PDB entry 8F1E | electron microscopy, 3.28 A resolution | chains A and B of the 4 polymer chains in the assembly

# Chain A
Protein: Importin subunit beta-5
Organism: Saccharomyces cerevisiae S288C
UniProtKB: P53067 (IMB5_YEAST); numbering as in UniProt (aligned over 1-1004)
Amino-acid sequence (1004 residues; row label = number of the first residue in the row):
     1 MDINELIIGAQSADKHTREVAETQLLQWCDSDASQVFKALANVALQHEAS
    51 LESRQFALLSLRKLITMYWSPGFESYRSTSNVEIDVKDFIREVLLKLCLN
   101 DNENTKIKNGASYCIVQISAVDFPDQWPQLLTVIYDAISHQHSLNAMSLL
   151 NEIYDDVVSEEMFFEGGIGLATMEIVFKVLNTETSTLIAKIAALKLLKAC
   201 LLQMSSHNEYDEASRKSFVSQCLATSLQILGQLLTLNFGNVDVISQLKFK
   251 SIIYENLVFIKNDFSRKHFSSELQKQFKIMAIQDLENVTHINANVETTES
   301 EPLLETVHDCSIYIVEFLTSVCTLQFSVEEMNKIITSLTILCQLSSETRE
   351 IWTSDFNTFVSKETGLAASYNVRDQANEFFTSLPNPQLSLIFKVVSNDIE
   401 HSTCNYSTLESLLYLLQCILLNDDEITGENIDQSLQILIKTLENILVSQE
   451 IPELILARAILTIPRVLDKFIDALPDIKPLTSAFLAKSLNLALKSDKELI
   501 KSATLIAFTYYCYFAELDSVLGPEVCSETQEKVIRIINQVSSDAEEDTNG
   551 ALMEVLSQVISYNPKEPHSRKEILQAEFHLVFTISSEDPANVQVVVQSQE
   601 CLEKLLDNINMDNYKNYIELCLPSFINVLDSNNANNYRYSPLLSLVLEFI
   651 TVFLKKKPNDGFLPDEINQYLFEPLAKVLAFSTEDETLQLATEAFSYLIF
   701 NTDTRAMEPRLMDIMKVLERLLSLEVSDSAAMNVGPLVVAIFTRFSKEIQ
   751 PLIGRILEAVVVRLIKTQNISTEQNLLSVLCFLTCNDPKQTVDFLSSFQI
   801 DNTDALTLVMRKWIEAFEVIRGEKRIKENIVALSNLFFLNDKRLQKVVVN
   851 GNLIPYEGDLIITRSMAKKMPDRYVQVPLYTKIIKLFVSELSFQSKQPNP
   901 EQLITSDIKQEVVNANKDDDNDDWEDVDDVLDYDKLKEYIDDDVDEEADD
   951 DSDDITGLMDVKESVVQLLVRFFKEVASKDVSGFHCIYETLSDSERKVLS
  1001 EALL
Not modelled in the structure: 895-963, 1004
Swiss-Prot annotation at these positions:
  - modified residue: Met-1 (N-acetylmethionine)

# Chain B
Protein: Histone H2A.2
Organism: Saccharomyces cerevisiae S288C
UniProtKB: P04912 (H2A2_YEAST); residues 1-131 here correspond to UniProt positions 2-132 (UniProt number = residue number + 1)
Amino-acid sequence (131 residues; numbered 1 to 131; the number before each row is that of its first residue):
     1 SGGKGGKAGSAAKASQSRSAKAGLTFPVGRVHRLLRRGNYAQRIGSGAPV
    51 YLTAVLEYLAAEILELAGNAARDNKKTRIIPRHLQLAIRNDDELNKLLGN
   101 VTIAQGGVLPNIHQNLLPKKSAKTAKASQEL
Not modelled in the structure: 1-18, 100-131
Swiss-Prot annotation at these positions:
  - motif: Ser-128, Gln-129 ([ST]-Q motif)
  - site: Lys-119 (Not ubiquitinated)
  - modified residue: Ser-1 (N-acetylserine), Lys-4 (N6-acetyllysine), Lys-7 (N6-acetyllysine), Lys-13 (N6-succinyllysine), Lys-21 (N6-succinyllysine), Gln-105 (N5-methylglutamine), Lys-119 (N6-malonyllysine), Ser-128 (Phosphoserine)
  - cross-link: Lys-126 (Glycyl lysine isopeptide (Lys-Gly) (interchain with G-Cter in SUMO))

# How chain A and chain B interact
Residue-residue contacts (8):
  Ile-861(A) / Tyr-58(B)  hydrophobic
  Ile-862(A) / Tyr-58(B)
  Thr-863(A) / Tyr-58(B)
  Thr-863(A) / Glu-62(B)
  Thr-863(A) / Glu-65(B)  hydrogen bond
  Arg-864(A) / Glu-62(B)
  Arg-864(A) / Asp-91(B)  salt bridge
  Arg-864(A) / Leu-94(B)
Interface residues without a listed pair, chain A (7 interface residues in all): Arg-77, Asp-859, Met-866
Interface residues without a listed pair, chain B (8 interface residues in all): Ala-22, Ile-80, Glu-93

# Summary
7 residues of chain A and 8 residues of chain B are in contact; the contacts include 1 hydrogen bond and 1
salt bridge. Polar contacts include Arg-864(A)/Asp-91(B) and Thr-863(A)/Glu-65(B).
Here chain A is Importin subunit beta-5 and chain B is Histone H2A.2, both from Saccharomyces cerevisiae
S288C. Entry 8F1E (Cryo-EM structure of Kap114 bound to Gsp1 (RanGTP) and H2A-H2B) was determined by electron
microscopy, deposited together with 8F0X, 8F19 and 8F7A.
